5LT3 - chain A; structure by X-ray diffraction, 2.59 A resolution.

# Chain A
Molecule: Kinesin-1 heavy chain
From: Homo sapiens
UniProt: P33176 (KINH_HUMAN); residues 1-325 here = UniProt positions 1-325
Chain sequence (325 residues; numbered 1 to 325; the number before each row is that of its first residue):
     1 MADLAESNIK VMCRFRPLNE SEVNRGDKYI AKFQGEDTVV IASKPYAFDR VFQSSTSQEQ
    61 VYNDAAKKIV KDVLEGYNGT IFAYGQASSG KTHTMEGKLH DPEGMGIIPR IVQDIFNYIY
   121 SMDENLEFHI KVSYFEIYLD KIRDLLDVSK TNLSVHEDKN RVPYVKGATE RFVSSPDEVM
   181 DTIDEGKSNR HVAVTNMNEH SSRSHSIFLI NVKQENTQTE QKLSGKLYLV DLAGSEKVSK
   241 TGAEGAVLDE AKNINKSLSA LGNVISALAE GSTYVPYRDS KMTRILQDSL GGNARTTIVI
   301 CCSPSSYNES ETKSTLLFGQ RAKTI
Disordered / not traced: 1-5, 20, 195-199, 239-244, 325
Construct notes: engineered mutation S7 (Cys in P33176), A65 (Cys in P33176), A87 (Thr in P33176), A168 (Cys in P33176), S174 (Cys in P33176), A294 (Cys in P33176)
Curated features (UniProtKB/Swiss-Prot):
  - binding site (ATP): G85, Q86, S88 to T92
  - modified residue: A2 (N-acetylalanine)
  - cross-link: K213 (Glycyl lysine isopeptide (Lys-Gly) (interchain with G-Cter in SUMO2))
What the authors report for this chain:
  - conformationally variable residues (order/disorder transition): E236
  - contacts within the chain: R203-E250 (hydrogen bond)

# In short
From UniProt: 7 ATP-binding residues. The paper reports conformational variability at E236; contacts within
the chain involving R203 and E250.
Chain A is Kinesin-1 heavy chain (Homo sapiens); the structure, nucleotide-free kinesin-1 motor domain T87A
mutant, P1 crystal form, was determined by X-ray diffraction (same publication as 5LT0, 5LT1, 5LT2 and 5LT4).
